PDB entry 6Z5U | electron microscopy, 3.90 A resolution | chains G and F of the 12 polymer chains in the assembly

# Chain G (and F)
Molecule: MCE family protein
From: Acinetobacter baumannii
Notes: chain F of this document is another copy of the same molecule, construct and numbering; everything in this record applies to it too
Reference sequence: V5V921 (V5V921_ACIBA); numbering as in UniProt (aligned over 1-226)
Amino-acid sequence (226 residues; row label = number of the first residue in the row):
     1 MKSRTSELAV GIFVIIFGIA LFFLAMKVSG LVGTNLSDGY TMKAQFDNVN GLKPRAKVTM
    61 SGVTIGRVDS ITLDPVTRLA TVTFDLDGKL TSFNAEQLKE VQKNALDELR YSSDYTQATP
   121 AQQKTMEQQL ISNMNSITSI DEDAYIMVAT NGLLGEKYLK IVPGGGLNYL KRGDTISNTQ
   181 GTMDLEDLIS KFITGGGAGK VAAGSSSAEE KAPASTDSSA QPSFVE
Unresolved in the structure: 1-3, 195-226 (chain F: 1, 195-226)

# Interface between chain G and chain F
Residue-residue contacts (28):
  Asp47(G) - Ser61(F)
  Asn48(G) - Ser61(F)
  Val49(G) - Ser61(F)  hydrogen bond (backbone-backbone)
  Val49(G) - Gly62(F)
  Asn50(G) - Thr59(F)
  Asn50(G) - Gly62(F)
  Asn50(G) - Tyr158(F)  hydrogen bond
  Asn50(G) - Lys160(F)
  Leu73(G) - Met60(F)  hydrophobic
  Leu73(G) - Ile65(F)  hydrophobic
  Pro75(G) - Leu90(F)
  Pro75(G) - Phe93(F)
  Pro75(G) - Gln97(F)
  Pro75(G) - Ser139(F)
  Val76(G) - Phe93(F)  hydrophobic
  Val76(G) - Gln97(F)
  Arg78(G) - Ser61(F)  hydrogen bond (backbone-side chain)
  Arg78(G) - Ser139(F)  hydrogen bond (side chain-backbone)
  Arg78(G) - Asp141(F)  salt bridge
  Arg78(G) - Pro163(F)
  Ala80(G) - Val63(F)  hydrophobic
  Asp184(G) - Lys160(F)  salt bridge
  Glu186(G) - Met147(F)
  Glu186(G) - Lys160(F)  salt bridge
  Ile193(G) - Phe192(F)
  Thr194(G) - Leu188(F)
  Thr194(G) - Lys191(F)  hydrogen bond (backbone-side chain)
  Thr194(G) - Phe192(F)
Interface residues without a listed pair, chain G (16 interface residues in all): Ile71, Thr72, Asp74
Interface residues without a listed pair, chain F (22 interface residues in all): Ser92, Val101, Gly164, Tyr169

# Summary
16 residues of chain G and 22 residues of chain F are in contact, with 5 hydrogen bonds and 3 salt bridges.
Polar pairs include Arg78(G)-Asp141(F), Asp184(G)-Lys160(F) and Glu186(G)-Lys160(F).
Chain G and chain F are both MCE family protein (Acinetobacter baumannii); the structure, Cryo-EM structure of
the A. baumannii MlaBDEF complex bound to APPNHP, was determined by electron microscopy.
